6JNN - chains A and C of the 3 polymer chains in the assembly; structure by X-ray diffraction, 2.60 A resolution.

Chain A:
Protein: Lysine-specific demethylase REF6
Organism: Arabidopsis thaliana
Notes: EC 1.14.11.-
Reference sequence: Q9STM3 (REF6_ARATH); numbering as in UniProt (aligned over 1260-1360)
Sequence (101 residues; numbered 1260 to 1360; the number before each row is that of its first residue):
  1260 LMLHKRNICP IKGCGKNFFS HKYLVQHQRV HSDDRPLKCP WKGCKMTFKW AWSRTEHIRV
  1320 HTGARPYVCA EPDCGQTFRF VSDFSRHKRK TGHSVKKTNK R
Unresolved in the structure: 1260-1264, 1354-1360
Bound ions: Zn2+ site 1: Cys1268, Cys1273, His1286, His1290; Zn2+ site 2: Cys1298, Cys1303, His1316, His1320; Zn2+ site 3: Cys1328, Cys1333, His1352
Swiss-Prot annotation at these positions:
  - zinc finger: Asn1266 to His1290 (C2H2-type 2), Leu1296 to His1320 (C2H2-type 3), Tyr1326 to His1352 (C2H2-type 4)
  - binding site (Zn(2+)): His1263, Cys1268, Cys1273, His1280, His1286, His1290, Cys1298, Cys1303, His1316, His1320, Cys1328, Cys1333, His1346, His1352
  - mutagenesis: Lys1281 (K1281A: Reduced binding affinity to DNA), Tyr1282 (Y1282A: Reduced binding affinity to DNA), Trp1309 (W1309A: Impaired binding affinity to DNA), Trp1311 (W1311A: Reduced binding affinity to DNA), Glu1315 (E1315A: Reduced binding affinity to DNA), Phe1339 (F1339A: Reduced binding affinity to DNA), Val1340 (V1340A: Reduced binding affinity to DNA), Ser1341 (S1341W: Reduced binding affinity to DNA), Asp1342 (D1342A: Reduced binding affinity to DNA)
What the authors report for this chain:
  - binding site for the 12-nt DNA strand: Phe1339, Asp1342

Chain C:
Molecule: 12-nt DNA strand
Sequence (12 nucleotides; row label = number of the first residue in the row):
     1 CAAAACAGAG AA

How chain A and chain C interact:
Contacting residue pairs - 12 pairs, chain A then chain C:
  Trp1311(A) - DA5(C)  base contact
  Trp1311(A) - DC6(C)  base contact
  Trp1311(A) - DA7(C)  base contact
  Tyr1326(A) - DC6(C)  hydrogen bond to the phosphate
  Val1340(A) - DC6(C)  phosphate contact
  Val1340(A) - DA7(C)  base contact
  Ser1341(A) - DG8(C)  hydrogen bond to the base
  Ser1341(A) - DA9(C)  hydrogen bond to the base
  Ser1344(A) - DA7(C)  hydrogen bond to the phosphate
  Ser1344(A) - DG8(C)  phosphate contact
  Lys1347(A) - DA7(C)  salt bridge to the phosphate
  Arg1348(A) - DG8(C)  salt bridge to the phosphate
Also at the interface, not in a pair above, chain A (9 interface residues in all): Lys1281, Thr1314
Also at the interface, not in a pair above, chain C (6 interface residues in all): DA2

In short:
9 residues of chain A and 6 residues of chain C are in contact; the contacts include 4 hydrogen bonds and 2
salt bridges. Among the polar pairs are Ser1341(A)-DG8(C), Ser1341(A)-DA9(C) and Tyr1326(A)-DC6(C). From the
paper: a binding site for the 12-nt DNA strand at Phe1339(A) and Asp1342(A).
Here chain A is Lysine-specific demethylase REF6 (Arabidopsis thaliana) and chain C is a 12-nt DNA strand.
Entry 6JNN (REF6 ZnF2-4-NAC004-mC1 complex) was determined by X-ray diffraction (same publication as 6JNL and
6JNM).
